5JQM - chains A and C of the 3 polymer chains in the assembly; structure by X-ray diffraction, 1.50 A resolution.

[Chain A (and C)]
Name: Protein UPS1, mitochondrial, Mitochondrial distribution and morphology protein 35
From: Saccharomyces cerevisiae S288c
Notes: chain C of this document is another copy of the same molecule, construct and numbering; everything in this record applies to it too
UniProtKB: chimeric construct of Q05776, O60200: residues 1-175 from Q05776 (UPS1_YEAST) positions 1-175 (same numbers); residues 184-269 from O60200 positions 1-86 (UniProt number = residue number - 183)
Chain sequence (283 residues; row label = number of the first residue in the row; numbers below 1 keep their minus sign (Met-13 is residue -13)):
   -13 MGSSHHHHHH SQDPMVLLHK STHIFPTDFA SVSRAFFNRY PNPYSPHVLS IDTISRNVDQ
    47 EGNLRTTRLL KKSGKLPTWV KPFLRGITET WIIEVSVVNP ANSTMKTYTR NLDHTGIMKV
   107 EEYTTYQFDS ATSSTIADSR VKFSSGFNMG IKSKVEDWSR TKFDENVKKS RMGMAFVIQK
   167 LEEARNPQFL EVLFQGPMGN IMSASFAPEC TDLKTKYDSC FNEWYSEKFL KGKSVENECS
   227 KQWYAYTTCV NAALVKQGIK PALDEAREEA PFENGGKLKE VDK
Unresolved in the structure: -13 to 0, 133-135, 171-186, 221-224, 259-269 (chain C: -13 to 0, 132-136, 170-186, 259-269)
Sequence notes: expression tag (-13 to 0); linker (176-183)
Swiss-Prot annotation at these positions:
  - binding site (a 1,2-diacyl-sn-glycero-3-phosphate): Tyr26, Lys58, Lys148, Asn152
  - motif: Cys196 to Cys206 (Cx9C motif 1), Cys225 to Cys235 (Cx9C motif 2)
Cystine bridges: Cys196-Cys235, Cys206-Cys225
What the authors report for this chain:
  - mutagenesis - F69E: decreased binding to membrane
  - mutagenesis - F69L: unchanged binding to membranes

[Interface between chain A and chain C]
Pairs across the interface (27; chain A residue first):
  Tyr30(A) - Asn28(C)
  Tyr30(A) - Pro29(C)
  Lys61(A) - Lys61(C)
  Thr64(A) - Arg71(C)
  Thr64(A) - Gly72(C)
  Arg71(A) - Arg71(C)
  Ser139(A) - Phe69(C)
  Lys140(A) - Pro68(C)  hydrogen bond (side chain-backbone)
  Lys140(A) - Phe69(C)  hydrogen bond (side chain-backbone)
  Lys140(A) - Arg71(C)  hydrogen bond (side chain-backbone)
  Trp144(A) - Ile73(C)
  Arg146(A) - Glu75(C)  salt bridge
  Thr147(A) - Ser59(C)
  Thr147(A) - Ile73(C)
  Thr147(A) - Thr74(C)
  Thr147(A) - Glu75(C)
  Lys148(A) - Ile73(C)
  Asp150(A) - Leu35(C)
  Asp150(A) - Lys57(C)  salt bridge
  Asp150(A) - Glu75(C)
  Glu151(A) - Ser59(C)  hydrogen bond
  Lys154(A) - Ser31(C)  hydrogen bond (side chain-backbone)
  Lys154(A) - Pro32(C)  hydrogen bond (side chain-backbone)
  Lys154(A) - Val34(C)  hydrogen bond (side chain-backbone)
  Arg157(A) - Met188(C)  hydrogen bond (side chain-backbone)
  Arg157(A) - Ala190(C)
  Met158(A) - Pro27(C)  hydrophobic
Interface residues without a listed pair, chain A (17 interface residues in all): Pro29, Ile137
Interface residues without a listed pair, chain C (22 interface residues in all): His33, Leu70, Ile187

[Summary]
The interface between chain A and chain C involves 17 residues on one side and 22 on the other, with 8
hydrogen bonds and 2 salt bridges. Polar contacts include Arg146(A)-Glu75(C), Asp150(A)-Lys57(C) and
Lys140(A)-Pro68(C). From the paper: F69E of chain A reduces binding to membrane; F69L of chain A leaves
binding to membranes unchanged.
Chain A and chain C are both Protein UPS1, mitochondrial, Mitochondrial distribution and morphology protein 35
(Saccharomyces cerevisiae S288c); the structure, Crystal Structure of Phosphatidic acid Transporter Ups1/Mdm35
Void of Bound Phospholipid from Saccharomyces Cerevisiae at 1.5 ..., was determined by X-ray diffraction (same
publication as 6KYL and 5JQL).
